PDB entry 4GX5 | X-ray diffraction, 3.70 A resolution | chains A and B

# Chain A (and B)
Name: TrkA domain protein
From: Geobacter sulfurreducens
Notes: chain B of this document is another copy of the same molecule, construct and numbering; everything in this record applies to it too
UniProtKB: Q74FS9 (Q74FS9_GEOSL); residue numbers follow UniProt; this construct covers 9-564
Sequence (565 residues; each row starts with the number of its first residue):
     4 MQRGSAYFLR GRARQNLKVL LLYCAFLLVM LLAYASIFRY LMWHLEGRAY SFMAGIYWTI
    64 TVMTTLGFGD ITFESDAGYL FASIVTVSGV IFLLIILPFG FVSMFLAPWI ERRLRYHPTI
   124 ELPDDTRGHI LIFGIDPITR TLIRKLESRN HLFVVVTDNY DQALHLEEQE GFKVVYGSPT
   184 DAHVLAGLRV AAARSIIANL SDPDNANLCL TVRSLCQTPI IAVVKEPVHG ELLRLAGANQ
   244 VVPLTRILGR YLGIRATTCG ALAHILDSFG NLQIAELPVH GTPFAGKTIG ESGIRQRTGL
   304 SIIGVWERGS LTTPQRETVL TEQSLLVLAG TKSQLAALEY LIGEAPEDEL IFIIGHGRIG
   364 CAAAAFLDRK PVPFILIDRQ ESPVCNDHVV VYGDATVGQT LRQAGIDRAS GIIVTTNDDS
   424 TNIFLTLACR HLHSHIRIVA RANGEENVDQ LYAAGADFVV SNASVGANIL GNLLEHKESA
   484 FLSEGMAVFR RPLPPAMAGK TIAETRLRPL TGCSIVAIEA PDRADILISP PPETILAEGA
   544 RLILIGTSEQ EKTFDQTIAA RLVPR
Not modelled in the structure: 4-17, 262-349, 481-568 (chain B: 4-16, 565-568)
Differences from the reference sequence: expression tag (4-8, 565-568); engineered mutation Ala52 (Glu in Q74FS9), Glu77 (Gln in Q74FS9)
Ion coordination: K+ site 1: Thr68, Leu69 (shared with Thr68(B), Leu69(B) of chain B); K+ site 2: Thr68 (shared with Thr68(B) of chain B); K+ site 3: Leu69, Gly70 (shared with Leu69(B), Gly70(B) of chain B); K+ site 4: Gly70, Phe71 (shared with Gly70(B), Phe71(B) of chain B); Zn2+: His359, Cys364, Cys388, His391; Ca2+: Glu449, Asn450 (shared with Thr183(B) of chain B)

# Interface between chain A and chain B
Residue-residue contacts (63):
  Ser54(A) - Asp79(B)  hydrogen bond
  Met56(A) - Asp79(B)
  Met56(A) - Tyr82(B)  hydrophobic
  Met56(A) - Leu83(B)  hydrophobic
  Met56(A) - Ser86(B)
  Ala57(A) - Tyr82(B)  hydrophobic
  Tyr60(A) - Thr75(B)
  Tyr60(A) - Tyr82(B)
  Tyr60(A) - Ala85(B)  hydrophobic
  Tyr60(A) - Ser86(B)
  Ile63(A) - Ser86(B)
  Ile63(A) - Thr89(B)
  Thr67(A) - Thr68(B)
  Thr67(A) - Thr89(B)
  Thr67(A) - Val93(B)
  Thr68(A) - Thr68(B)
  Leu69(A) - Val65(B)
  Leu69(A) - Thr68(B)
  Leu69(A) - Leu69(B)
  Leu69(A) - Gly70(B)
  Leu69(A) - Thr89(B)
  Gly70(A) - Gly70(B)
  Phe71(A) - Val65(B)  hydrophobic
  Phe71(A) - Gly70(B)
  Phe71(A) - Gly72(B)
  Phe71(A) - Thr75(B)
  Asp73(A) - Thr75(B)
  Pro101(A) - Ile98(B)  hydrophobic
  Phe104(A) - Ile98(B)  hydrophobic
  Phe108(A) - Phe102(B)  hydrophobic
  Leu109(A) - Phe102(B)  hydrophobic
  Ile113(A) - Glu114(B)
  Arg116(A) - Arg118(B)  hydrogen bond (backbone-side chain)
  Leu117(A) - Leu117(B)  hydrophobic
  Leu117(A) - Arg118(B)  hydrogen bond (backbone-side chain)
  Arg118(A) - Arg118(B)
  Tyr119(A) - Arg118(B)
  Leu167(A) - Arg118(B)
  His168(A) - Tyr179(B)
  Thr399(A) - His232(B)
  Val400(A) - Val387(B)
  Ser423(A) - Pro206(B)
  Ser423(A) - Asp207(B)  hydrogen bond
  Ser423(A) - Asn210(B)  hydrogen bond
  Thr424(A) - Pro206(B)
  Ile426(A) - Asn210(B)
  Ile426(A) - Leu213(B)  hydrophobic
  Phe427(A) - Asp205(B)
  Phe427(A) - Pro206(B)  hydrophobic
  Phe427(A) - Ala209(B)  hydrophobic
  Phe427(A) - His232(B)
  Phe427(A) - Leu235(B)  hydrophobic
  Phe427(A) - Leu236(B)  hydrophobic
  Leu430(A) - Leu235(B)
  Leu430(A) - Leu238(B)  hydrophobic
  Leu430(A) - Ala239(B)  hydrophobic
  Ala431(A) - Leu235(B)  hydrophobic
  His434(A) - Glu234(B)  salt bridge
  Asn450(A) - Asn210(B)  hydrogen bond
  Gln453(A) - Leu213(B)  hydrogen bond (side chain-backbone)
  Gln453(A) - Thr214(B)
  Gln453(A) - Ser217(B)
  Ala457(A) - Leu213(B)  hydrophobic
Other interface residues (no listed pair), chain A (37 interface residues in all): Ile74, Glu449, Ala456
Other interface residues (no listed pair), chain B (40 interface residues in all): Trp61, Thr64, Phe71, Val90, Thr183, Asp184

# In short
37 residues of chain A face 40 of chain B across their interface, with 7 hydrogen bonds and 1 salt bridge.
Polar pairs include His434(A)-Glu234(B), Ser54(A)-Asp79(B) and Arg116(A)-Arg118(B). Thr68(A) and Leu69(A)
coordinate K+ site 1. Leu69(A) and Gly70(A) form the K+ site 3.
Both chains are TrkA domain protein (Geobacter sulfurreducens). Entry 4GX5 (GsuK Channel) was determined by
X-ray diffraction, deposited together with 4GVL, 4GX0, 4GX1 and 4GX2.
